Entry 9DMH (electron microscopy, 2.06 A resolution); this record covers chains A and E of the 5 polymer chains in the assembly.

== Chain A ==
Molecule: Acetylcholine receptor subunit alpha
From: Homo sapiens
UniProt: P02708 (ACHA_HUMAN); residues -19 to 437 here correspond to UniProt positions 1-457 (UniProt number = residue number + 20)
Sequence (457 residues; each row starts with the number of its first residue; numbers below 1 keep their minus sign (Met-19 is residue -19)):
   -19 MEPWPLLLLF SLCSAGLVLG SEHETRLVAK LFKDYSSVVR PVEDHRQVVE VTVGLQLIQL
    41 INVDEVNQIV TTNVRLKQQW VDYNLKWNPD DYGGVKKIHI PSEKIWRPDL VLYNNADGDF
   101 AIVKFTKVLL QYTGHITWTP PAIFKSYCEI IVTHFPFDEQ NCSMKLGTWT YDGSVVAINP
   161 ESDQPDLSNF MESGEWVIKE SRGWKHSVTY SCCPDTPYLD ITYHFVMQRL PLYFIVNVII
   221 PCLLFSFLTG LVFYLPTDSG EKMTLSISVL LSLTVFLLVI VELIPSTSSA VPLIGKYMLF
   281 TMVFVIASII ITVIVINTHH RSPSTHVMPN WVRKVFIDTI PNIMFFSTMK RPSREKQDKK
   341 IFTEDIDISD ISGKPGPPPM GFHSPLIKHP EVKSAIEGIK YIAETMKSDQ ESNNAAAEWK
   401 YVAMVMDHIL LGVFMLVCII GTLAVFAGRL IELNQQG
Not modelled in the structure: -19 to 0, 325, 330-368
Curated features (UniProtKB/Swiss-Prot):
  - glycosylation: Asn141 (N-linked (GlcNAc...) asparagine)
Disulfides: Cys128-Cys142
Covalent attachments: glycan linked to Asn141
Ligand contacts: acetylcholine (ACH): Tyr93, Trp149, Thr150, Tyr190, Cys192, Cys193, Tyr198

== Chain E ==
Molecule: Acetylcholine receptor subunit beta
From: Homo sapiens
UniProt: P11230 (ACHB_HUMAN); residues -22 to 478 here correspond to UniProt positions 1-501 (UniProt number = residue number + 23)
Sequence (503 residues; each row starts with the number of its first residue; numbers below 1 keep their minus sign (Met-22 is residue -22)):
   -22 MTPGALLMLL GALGAPLAPG VRGSEAEGRL REKLFSGYDS SVRPAREVGD RVRVSVGLIL
    38 AQLISLNEKD EEMSTKVYLD LEWTDYRLSW DPAEHDGIDS LRITAESVWL PDVVLLNNND
    98 GNFDVALDIS VVVSSDGSVR WQPPGIYRSS CSIQVTYFPF DWQNCTMVFS SYSYDSSEVS
   158 LQTGLGPDGQ GHQEIHIHEG TFIENGQWEI IHKPSRLIQP PGDPRGGREG QRQEVIFYLI
   218 IRRKPLFYLV NVIAPCILIT LLAIFVFYLP PDAGEKMGLS IFALLTLTVF LLLLADKVPE
   278 TSLSVPIIIK YLMFTMVLVT FSVILSVVVL NLHHRSPHTH QMPLWVRQIF IHKLPLYLRL
   338 KRPKPERDLM PEPPHCSSPG SGWGRGTDEY FIRKPPSDFL FPKPNRFQPE LSAPDLRRFI
   398 DGPNRAVALL PELREVVSSI SYIARQLQEQ EDHDALKEDW QFVAMVVDRL FLWTFIIFTS
   458 VGTLVIFLDA TYHLPPPDPF PSR
Not modelled in the structure: -22 to 0, 164-167, 200-205, 342-406
Differences from the reference sequence: expression tag (479-480)
Curated features (UniProtKB/Swiss-Prot):
  - modified residue: Tyr367 (Phosphotyrosine)
  - glycosylation: Asn141 (N-linked (GlcNAc...) asparagine)
Disulfides: Cys128-Cys142

== Interface between chain A and chain E ==
Pairs across the interface (95; chain A residue first):
  Ser1(A) - Val19(E)
  Ser1(A) - Arg20(E)  hydrogen bond (side chain-backbone)
  Ser1(A) - Pro21(E)
  Ser1(A) - Ala22(E)  hydrogen bond (backbone-backbone)
  Ser1(A) - Tyr63(E)
  Ser1(A) - Arg64(E)
  Glu2(A) - Tyr63(E)
  Glu4(A) - Val19(E)
  Thr5(A) - Val19(E)
  Val8(A) - Asp16(E)
  Gln39(A) - Asn96(E)  hydrogen bond
  Gln39(A) - Ser127(E)  hydrogen bond
  Arg55(A) - Leu93(E)
  Arg55(A) - Phe100(E)
  Arg55(A) - Tyr149(E)
  Gly73(A) - Val25(E)
  Val75(A) - Val25(E)  hydrophobic
  Lys77(A) - Asp152(E)  salt bridge
  Lys77(A) - Ser154(E)
  Lys77(A) - Glu155(E)  salt bridge
  His79(A) - Ser150(E)
  His79(A) - Tyr151(E)
  His79(A) - Glu155(E)  salt bridge
  Lys104(A) - Gly98(E)  hydrogen bond (side chain-backbone)
  Thr106(A) - Tyr149(E)
  Lys107(A) - Ser150(E)
  Lys107(A) - Tyr151(E)
  Thr119(A) - Tyr149(E)  hydrogen bond (backbone-side chain)
  Pro120(A) - Tyr149(E)
  Pro121(A) - Phe100(E)  hydrophobic
  Pro121(A) - Tyr149(E)
  Ile123(A) - Gly98(E)
  Met171(A) - Ser127(E)
  Gly174(A) - Thr278(E)
  Gly174(A) - Ser279(E)  hydrogen bond (backbone-backbone)
  Gly174(A) - Leu280(E)
  Glu175(A) - Glu277(E)
  Leu210(A) - Ser279(E)  hydrogen bond (backbone-side chain)
  Leu212(A) - Ser279(E)
  Leu212(A) - Ser281(E)
  Leu212(A) - Val282(E)  hydrophobic
  Tyr213(A) - Pro276(E)
  Tyr213(A) - Glu277(E)
  Tyr213(A) - Thr278(E)
  Tyr213(A) - Ser279(E)  hydrogen bond (backbone-side chain)
  Val216(A) - Val282(E)  hydrophobic
  Val216(A) - Ile286(E)  hydrophobic
  Val216(A) - Met290(E)
  Leu224(A) - Thr297(E)
  Phe225(A) - Leu261(E)  hydrophobic
  Phe225(A) - Thr265(E)
  Phe227(A) - Ile301(E)  hydrophobic
  Leu228(A) - Leu261(E)  hydrophobic
  Leu228(A) - Thr297(E)
  Leu228(A) - Val300(E)  hydrophobic
  Leu231(A) - Ile301(E)  hydrophobic
  Leu231(A) - Val304(E)
  Tyr234(A) - Asn308(E)  hydrogen bond (backbone-side chain)
  Tyr234(A) - Arg312(E)  hydrogen bond
  Leu235(A) - Leu307(E)  hydrophobic
  Pro236(A) - Leu307(E)
  Pro236(A) - Asn308(E)
  Pro236(A) - His311(E)
  Asp238(A) - His311(E)
  Ser239(A) - His311(E)
  Glu241(A) - Gly251(E)
  Glu241(A) - Glu252(E)
  Glu241(A) - Lys253(E)
  Glu241(A) - Met254(E)  hydrogen bond (side chain-backbone)
  Glu241(A) - Gly255(E)
  Glu241(A) - Leu307(E)
  Leu245(A) - Ile258(E)  hydrophobic
  Ser248(A) - Ile258(E)
  Ser252(A) - Leu262(E)
  Phe256(A) - Thr265(E)
  Phe326(A) - Thr316(E)  hydrogen bond (backbone-backbone)
  Phe326(A) - His317(E)
  Phe326(A) - Gln318(E)
  Ser327(A) - His315(E)
  Ser327(A) - Thr316(E)  hydrogen bond (backbone-backbone)
  Ser327(A) - Gln318(E)  hydrogen bond
  Ile376(A) - Val413(E)  hydrophobic
  Ile379(A) - Ser416(E)
  Lys380(A) - Glu412(E)
  Lys380(A) - Ser416(E)
  Ala383(A) - Ser416(E)
  Ala383(A) - Tyr419(E)
  Met386(A) - Ile420(E)  hydrophobic
  Met386(A) - Gln423(E)
  Lys387(A) - Tyr419(E)
  Gln390(A) - Tyr419(E)  hydrogen bond
  Gln390(A) - Gln423(E)
  Ala397(A) - His315(E)
  Tyr401(A) - Thr316(E)
  Met404(A) - His317(E)
Also at the interface, not in a pair above, chain A (62 interface residues in all): Ile41, Asn53, Gly74, Ser173, Asn217, Ile220, Thr244, Val255, Val259, Ile382
Also at the interface, not in a pair above, chain E (70 interface residues in all): Gly14, Ser18, Lys46, Asn94, Asn95, Asp97, Asn99, Leu268, Leu269, Met293, Val294, Val305, Glu409, Ile417, Glu426

== Summary ==
Chain A and chain E form an interface of 62 and 70 residues respectively, with 16 hydrogen bonds and 3 salt
bridges. Polar pairs include Lys77(A)-Asp152(E), Lys77(A)-Glu155(E) and His79(A)-Glu155(E). Chain A binds
acetylcholine.
Here chain A is Acetylcholine receptor subunit alpha and chain E is Acetylcholine receptor subunit beta, both
from Homo sapiens. Entry 9DMH (Human muscle nAChR ACh-bound state) was determined by electron microscopy
together with 9DMG, 9DMJ, 9DMK, 9DML, 9DMQ, 9DMS and 9DMT from the same study.
